Entry 6LRJ (X-ray diffraction, 3.00 A resolution); this record covers chains A and B.

== Chain A ==
Protein: Cyclic GMP-AMP synthase
From: Homo sapiens
Notes: EC 2.7.7.86
UniProt: Q8N884 (CGAS_HUMAN); residues 157-522 here = UniProt positions 157-522
Chain sequence (366 residues; numbered 157 to 522; the number before each row is that of its first residue):
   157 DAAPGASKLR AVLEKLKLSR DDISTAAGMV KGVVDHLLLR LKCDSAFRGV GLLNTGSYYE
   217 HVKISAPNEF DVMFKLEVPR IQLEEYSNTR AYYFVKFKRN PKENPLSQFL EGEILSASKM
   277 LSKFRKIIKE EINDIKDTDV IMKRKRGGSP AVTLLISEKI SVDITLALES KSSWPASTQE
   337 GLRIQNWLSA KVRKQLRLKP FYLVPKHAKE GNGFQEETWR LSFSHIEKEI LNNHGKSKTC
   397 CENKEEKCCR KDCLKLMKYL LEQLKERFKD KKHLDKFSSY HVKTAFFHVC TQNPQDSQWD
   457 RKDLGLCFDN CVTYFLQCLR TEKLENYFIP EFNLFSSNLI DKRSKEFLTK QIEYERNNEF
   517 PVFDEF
Disordered / not traced: 157-161, 179-181, 211-214, 254-259, 292-295, 301-303, 313-314, 366-369, 520-522
Bound ions: Zn2+: His390, Cys396, Cys397, Cys404
Small-molecule neighbours: EQX (4-[2-(2-methyl-[1,2,4]triazolo[1,5-c]quinazolin-5-yl)hydrazinyl]-4-oxidanylidene-butanoic acid): Ala247, Lys362, Arg376, Leu377, Lys432, Ser434, Tyr436, His437, Asn482, Ile485, Phe488, Leu490
UniProt features mapped onto this chain:
  - region: Lys384 to Lys407 (DNA-binding)
  - motif: Leu169 to Leu174 (Nuclear export signal), Asp295 to Ser305 (Nuclear localization signal), Lys299 to Arg302 (KRKR-loop), Lys427 to His429 (KKH-loop)
  - binding site (GTP): Thr211, Asp319, Arg376 to Glu383
  - binding site (ATP): Ser213, Glu225 to Asp227, Ser380 to Glu383, Lys414, Ser435 to Lys439
  - binding site (Mg(2+)): Glu225, Asp227, Asp319
  - binding site (2',3'-cGAMP): Asp227, Asp319, Lys362, Arg376
  - binding site (Zn(2+)): His390, Cys396, Cys397, Cys404
  - site: Asp157, Ala158 (Cleavage), Lys187 (Important for preferential detection of curved long DNA), Leu195 (Important for preferential detection of curved long DNA), Arg255 (Arginine-anchor), Asp319, Ile320 (Cleavage)
  - modified residue: Asp191 (PolyADP-ribosyl aspartic acid), Asn210 (Microbial infection: Deamidated asparagine), Ser213 (Phosphoserine), Tyr215 (Phosphotyrosine), Glu286 (5-glutamyl polyglutamate), Ser305 (Phosphoserine), Glu314 (5-glutamyl glutamate), Lys384 (N6-acetyllysine), Asn389 (Microbial infection: Deamidated asparagine), Lys392 (N6-acetyllysine), Lys394 (N6-acetyllysine), Lys414 (N6-acetyllysine), Ser434 (Phosphoserine), Ser435 (Phosphoserine), Gln451 (Microbial infection: Deamidated glutamine), Gln454 (Microbial infection: Deamidated glutamine), Lys506 (N6-methyllysine)
  - lipidation (S-palmitoyl cysteine): Cys404, Cys405, Cys474
  - cross-link (Glycyl lysine isopeptide (Lys-Gly)): Lys173 (interchain with G-Cter in ubiquitin), Lys231 (interchain with G-Cter in SUMO), Lys285 (interchain with G-Cter in ubiquitin), Lys347 (interchain with G-Cter in SUMO), Lys384 (interchain with G-Cter in SUMO), Lys394 (interchain with G-Cter in SUMO), Lys411 (interchain with G-Cter in ubiquitin), Lys414 (interchain with G-Cter in ubiquitin), Lys427 (interchain with G-Cter in ubiquitin), Lys428 (interchain with G-Cter in ubiquitin), Lys479 (interchain with G-Cter in SUMO)
  - natural variant: Gly303 (G303E: Found in patients with tumors), Lys432 (K432T: Found in patients with uterine endometrioid carcinoma)
  - mutagenesis: Asp157 (D157A: No effect on type I IFN and RSAD2 induction. Highly decreases cleavage by CASP1 and enhances type I IFN and enhances RSAD2 induction upon DNA virus infection ...), Leu169 to Leu174 (Abolished export from the nucleus to the cytosol in response to DNA stimulation), Lys171 to Leu174 (Abolishes DNA-binding but does not affect translocation to the nucleus following treatment with etoposide; when associated with A-407), Lys171 (K171A: No effect on stimulation of interferon production), Leu172 (L172A: Impaired type-I interferon production in response to DNA stimulation), Lys173 (K173A: Strongly reduces enzyme activity and stimulation of interferon production; when associated with A-176. No effect on stimulation of interferon production ...), Leu174 (L174N: Strongly reduces enzyme activity and stimulation of interferon production), Arg176 (R176A: Strongly reduces enzyme activity and stimulation of interferon production; when associated with A-173), Lys187 (K187N: Induces alteration of the DNA-binding surface and leads to increased synthesis of cyclic GMP-AMP (cGAMP); when associated with R-195), Asp191 (D191A: Abolished poly-ADP-ribosylation by PARP1, stimulating interferon production), Leu195 (L195R: Induces alteration of the DNA-binding surface and leads to increased synthesis of cyclic GMP-AMP (cGAMP); when associated with N-187), Asn210 to Tyr214 (Abolishes DNA-binding but does not affect translocation to the nucleus following treatment with etoposide; when associated with A-384), 59 further mutagenesis entries in UniProt

== Chain B ==
Protein: Cyclic GMP-AMP synthase
From: Homo sapiens
Notes: EC 2.7.7.86
UniProt: Q8N884 (CGAS_HUMAN); numbering as in UniProt; present here: 157-289, 303-522
Chain sequence (366 residues; row label = number of the first residue in the row; note: 11 numbers in that range are skipped by the numbering (no residue carries them; nothing is unmodelled there); a row labelled like 289A-289K holds insertion residues (289A, then the next letters in order)):
   157 DAAPGASKLR AVLEKLKLSR DDISTAAGMV KGVVDHLLLR LKCDSAFRGV GLLNTGSYYE
   217 HVKISAPNEF DVMFKLEVPR IQLEEYSNTR AYYFVKFKRN PKENPLSQFL EGEILSASKM
   277 LSKFRKIIKE EIN
289A-289K DIKDTDVIMKR
   299 KR
   303 GGSPAVTLLI SEKISVDITL ALESKSSWPA STQEGLRIQN WLSAKVRKQL RLKPFYLVPK
   363 HAKEGNGFQE ETWRLSFSHI EKEILNNHGK SKTCCENKEE KCCRKDCLKL MKYLLEQLKE
   423 RFKDKKHLDK FSSYHVKTAF FHVCTQNPQD SQWDRKDLGL CFDNCVTYFL QCLRTEKLEN
   483 YFIPEFNLFS SNLIDKRSKE FLTKQIEYER NNEFPVFDEF
Disordered / not traced: 157-160, 176-178, 212-214, 255-259, 289A-289K, 303-304, 314-315, 366-369, 520-522
Bound ions: Zn2+: His390, Cys396, Cys397, Cys404
Small-molecule neighbours: EQX (4-[2-(2-methyl-[1,2,4]triazolo[1,5-c]quinazolin-5-yl)hydrazinyl]-4-oxidanylidene-butanoic acid): Ala247, Lys362, Arg376, Leu377, Ser380, Lys432, Ser434, Tyr436, His437, Asn482, Ile485, Phe488, Leu490
UniProt features mapped onto this chain:
  - region: Lys384 to Lys407 (DNA-binding)
  - motif: Leu169 to Leu174 (Nuclear export signal), Asp289F, Val289G, Ile289H, Met289I, Lys289J, Arg289K, Lys299, Arg300, Gly303 to Ser305 (Nuclear localization signal), Lys289J, Arg289K, Lys299, Arg300 (KRKR-loop), Lys427 to His429 (KKH-loop)
  - binding site (GTP): Thr211, Asp319, Arg376 to Glu383
  - binding site (ATP): Ser213, Glu225 to Asp227, Ser380 to Glu383, Lys414, Ser435 to Lys439
  - binding site (Mg(2+)): Glu225, Asp227, Asp319
  - binding site (2',3'-cGAMP): Asp227, Asp319, Lys362, Arg376
  - binding site (Zn(2+)): His390, Cys396, Cys397, Cys404
  - site: Asp157, Ala158 (Cleavage), Lys187 (Important for preferential detection of curved long DNA), Leu195 (Important for preferential detection of curved long DNA), Arg255 (Arginine-anchor), Asp319, Ile320 (Cleavage)
  - modified residue: Asp191 (PolyADP-ribosyl aspartic acid), Asn210 (Microbial infection: Deamidated asparagine), Ser213 (Phosphoserine), Tyr215 (Phosphotyrosine), Glu286 (5-glutamyl polyglutamate), Ser305 (Phosphoserine), Glu314 (5-glutamyl glutamate), Lys384 (N6-acetyllysine), Asn389 (Microbial infection: Deamidated asparagine), Lys392 (N6-acetyllysine), Lys394 (N6-acetyllysine), Lys414 (N6-acetyllysine), Ser434 (Phosphoserine), Ser435 (Phosphoserine), Gln451 (Microbial infection: Deamidated glutamine), Gln454 (Microbial infection: Deamidated glutamine), Lys506 (N6-methyllysine)
  - lipidation (S-palmitoyl cysteine): Cys404, Cys405, Cys474
  - cross-link (Glycyl lysine isopeptide (Lys-Gly)): Lys173 (interchain with G-Cter in ubiquitin), Lys231 (interchain with G-Cter in SUMO), Lys285 (interchain with G-Cter in ubiquitin), Lys347 (interchain with G-Cter in SUMO), Lys384 (interchain with G-Cter in SUMO), Lys394 (interchain with G-Cter in SUMO), Lys411 (interchain with G-Cter in ubiquitin), Lys414 (interchain with G-Cter in ubiquitin), Lys427 (interchain with G-Cter in ubiquitin), Lys428 (interchain with G-Cter in ubiquitin), Lys479 (interchain with G-Cter in SUMO)
  - natural variant: Gly303 (G303E: Found in patients with tumors), Lys432 (K432T: Found in patients with uterine endometrioid carcinoma)
  - mutagenesis: Asp157 (D157A: No effect on type I IFN and RSAD2 induction. Highly decreases cleavage by CASP1 and enhances type I IFN and enhances RSAD2 induction upon DNA virus infection ...), Leu169 to Leu174 (Abolished export from the nucleus to the cytosol in response to DNA stimulation), Lys171 to Leu174 (Abolishes DNA-binding but does not affect translocation to the nucleus following treatment with etoposide; when associated with A-407), Lys171 (K171A: No effect on stimulation of interferon production), Leu172 (L172A: Impaired type-I interferon production in response to DNA stimulation), Lys173 (K173A: Strongly reduces enzyme activity and stimulation of interferon production; when associated with A-176. No effect on stimulation of interferon production ...), Leu174 (L174N: Strongly reduces enzyme activity and stimulation of interferon production), Arg176 (R176A: Strongly reduces enzyme activity and stimulation of interferon production; when associated with A-173), Lys187 (K187N: Induces alteration of the DNA-binding surface and leads to increased synthesis of cyclic GMP-AMP (cGAMP); when associated with R-195), Asp191 (D191A: Abolished poly-ADP-ribosylation by PARP1, stimulating interferon production), Leu195 (L195R: Induces alteration of the DNA-binding surface and leads to increased synthesis of cyclic GMP-AMP (cGAMP); when associated with N-187), Asn210 to Tyr214 (Abolishes DNA-binding but does not affect translocation to the nucleus following treatment with etoposide; when associated with A-384), 59 further mutagenesis entries in UniProt

== Chain A / chain B interface ==
Contacting residue pairs - 29 pairs, chain A then chain B:
  Gln341(A) with Thr395(B)
  Leu344(A) with Lys394(B)
  Ser345(A) with Lys394(B), hydrogen bond (side chain-backbone); Thr395(B); Glu398(B)
  Ala346(A) with Glu398(B), hydrogen bond (backbone-side chain)
  Lys347(A) with Asn388(B); Asn389(B); Glu398(B), salt bridge
  Asn388(A) with Lys347(B), hydrogen bond (backbone-side chain)
  Asn389(A) with Lys347(B); Gln351(B); Lys394(B), hydrogen bond
  Gly391(A) with Lys394(B), hydrogen bond (backbone-side chain)
  Lys392(A) with Ser393(B); Lys394(B), hydrogen bond (backbone-backbone)
  Ser393(A) with Lys392(B)
  Lys394(A) with Leu344(B); Ser345(B), hydrogen bond (backbone-side chain); Asn389(B), hydrogen bond (side chain-backbone); Gly391(B), hydrogen bond (side chain-backbone); Lys392(B), hydrogen bond (backbone-backbone); Lys394(B)
  Thr395(A) with Gln341(B); Ser345(B); Lys392(B), hydrogen bond
  Glu398(A) with Ser345(B); Ala346(B), hydrogen bond (side chain-backbone); Lys347(B), hydrogen bond (side chain-backbone)
Interface residues without a listed pair, chain A (15 interface residues in all): Gln351, His390
Interface residues without a listed pair, chain B (18 interface residues in all): Asn342, Val348, Glu385, His390

== Overview ==
The interface between chain A and chain B involves 15 residues on one side and 18 on the other; the contacts
include 13 hydrogen bonds and 1 salt bridge. Polar contacts include Lys347(A)-Glu398(B), Ser345(A)-Lys394(B)
and Ala346(A)-Glu398(B). Bound to chain A: compound EQX.
Chain A and chain B are both Cyclic GMP-AMP synthase (Homo sapiens); the structure, Human cGAS catalytic
domain bound with compound 23, was determined by X-ray diffraction together with 6LRC, 6LRE, 6LRK and 6LRL
from the same study.
